1GRO - chain A; structure by X-ray diffraction, 2.50 A resolution.

== Chain A ==
Protein: Isocitrate dehydrogenase
Organism: Escherichia coli
Notes: EC 1.1.1.42
UniProt: P08200 (IDH_ECOLI); residues 1-416 here = UniProt positions 1-416
Sequence (416 residues; row label = number of the first residue in the row):
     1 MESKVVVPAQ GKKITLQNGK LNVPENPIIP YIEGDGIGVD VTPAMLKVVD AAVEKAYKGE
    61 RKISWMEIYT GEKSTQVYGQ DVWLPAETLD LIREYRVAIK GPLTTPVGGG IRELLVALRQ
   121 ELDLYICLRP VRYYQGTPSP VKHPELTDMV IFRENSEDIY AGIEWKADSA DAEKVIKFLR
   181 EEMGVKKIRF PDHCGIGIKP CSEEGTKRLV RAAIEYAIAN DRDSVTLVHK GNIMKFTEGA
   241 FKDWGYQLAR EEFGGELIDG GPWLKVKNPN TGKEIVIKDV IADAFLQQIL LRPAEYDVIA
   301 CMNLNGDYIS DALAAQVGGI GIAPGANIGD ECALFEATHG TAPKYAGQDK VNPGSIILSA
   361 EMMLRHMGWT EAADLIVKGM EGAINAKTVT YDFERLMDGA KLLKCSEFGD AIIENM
Not modelled in the structure: 1-2
Sequence notes: engineered mutation E113 (Ser in P08200), L115 (Asn in P08200); conflict D192 (Glu in P08200)
Ion coordination: Mg2+: D283, D307, D311 (together with isocitric acid)
Residues lining bound ligands: isocitric acid (ICT): E113, L115, V116, R119, R129, R153, Y160, K230, N232, I233, D283, D307

== In short ==
Ligands of chain A: isocitric acid. The Mg2+ site is built by D283, D307 and D311.
Chain A is Isocitrate dehydrogenase (Escherichia coli); the structure, Regulatory and catalytic mechanisms in
escherichia coli isocitrate dehydrogenase: multiple roles for N115, was determined by X-ray diffraction,
deposited together with 1GRP.
